PDB entry 2XFM | solution NMR | chains A and B

[Chain A]
Protein: Piwi-like protein 1
Source organism: Mus musculus
Notes: fragment: paz-domain, residues 276-425
Reference sequence: Q9JMB7 (PIWL1_MOUSE); numbering as in UniProt (aligned over 276-425)
Chain sequence (150 residues; each row starts with the number of its first residue):
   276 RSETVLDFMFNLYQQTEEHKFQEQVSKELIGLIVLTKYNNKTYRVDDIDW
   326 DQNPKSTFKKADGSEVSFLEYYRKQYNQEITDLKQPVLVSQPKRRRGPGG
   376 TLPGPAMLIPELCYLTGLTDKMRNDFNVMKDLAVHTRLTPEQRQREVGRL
Unresolved in the structure: 396-425
Curated features (UniProtKB/Swiss-Prot):
  - region: Thr317 to Arg319 (Required for binding 2'-O-methylated 3'-end of piRNAs)
  - site: Met382 (Required for binding 2'-O-methylated 3'-end of piRNAs)
  - modified residue: Arg371 (Omega-N-methylarginine)
  - mutagenesis: Lys330 to Lys335 (Abolishes ubiquitination by the APC/C), Phe343 (F343A: Impairs binding to 2'-O-methylated 3'-end of piRNAs), Tyr346 to Tyr347 (Abolishes piRNA-binding and ubiquitination by the APC/C), Met382 (M382A: Impairs binding to 2'-O-methylated 3'-end of piRNAs)

[Chain B]
Molecule: 8-nt RNA strand
Sequence (8 nucleotides; numbered 1 to 8; the number before each row is that of its first residue):
     1 ACCGACUU
Modified residues: OMU (o2'-methyluridine 5'-monophosphate) at position 8

[How chain A and chain B interact]
Contacting residue pairs (27; chain A residue first):
  Gly306(A) - C3(B)  base contact
  Ile308(A) - C3(B)  sugar contact
  Ile308(A) - A5(B)  base contact
  Tyr313(A) - OMU_8(B)  phosphate contact
  Lys316(A) - C6(B)  phosphate contact
  Lys316(A) - U7(B)  phosphate contact
  Thr317(A) - A5(B)  base contact
  Thr317(A) - C6(B)  sugar contact
  Tyr318(A) - A5(B)  base contact
  Tyr318(A) - C6(B)  sugar contact
  Tyr318(A) - U7(B)  sugar contact
  Tyr318(A) - OMU_8(B)  phosphate contact
  Arg319(A) - C2(B)  phosphate contact
  Arg319(A) - C3(B)  phosphate contact
  Arg319(A) - A5(B)  base contact
  Phe333(A) - OMU_8(B)  base contact
  Lys334(A) - OMU_8(B)  base contact
  Lys335(A) - OMU_8(B)  base contact
  Arg369(A) - A1(B)  phosphate contact
  Pro378(A) - U7(B)  base contact
  Pro380(A) - OMU_8(B)  base contact
  Ala381(A) - OMU_8(B)  sugar contact
  Met382(A) - OMU_8(B)  sugar contact
  Leu383(A) - OMU_8(B)  phosphate contact
  Leu393(A) - C3(B)  base contact
  Leu393(A) - G4(B)  base contact
  Asp395(A) - C3(B)  base contact
Other interface residues (no listed pair), chain A (19 interface residues in all): Tyr346

[Summary]
19 residues of chain A face 8 of chain B across their interface. Curated annotation (UniProt) lists 10
mutagenesis sites on chain A.
Here chain A is Piwi-like protein 1 (Mus musculus) and chain B is an 8-nt RNA strand. Entry 2XFM (Complex
structure of the MIWI Paz domain bound to methylated single stranded RNA) was determined by solution NMR.
